PDB entry 2SKE | X-ray diffraction, 2.46 A resolution | chain A

[Chain A]
Name: Pyridoxal phosphorylase B
Source organism: Oryctolagus cuniculus
Notes: EC 2.4.1.1
UniProt: P00489 (PHS2_RABIT); residues 1-842 here correspond to UniProt positions 2-843 (UniProt number = residue number + 1)
Sequence (842 residues; row label = number of the first residue in the row):
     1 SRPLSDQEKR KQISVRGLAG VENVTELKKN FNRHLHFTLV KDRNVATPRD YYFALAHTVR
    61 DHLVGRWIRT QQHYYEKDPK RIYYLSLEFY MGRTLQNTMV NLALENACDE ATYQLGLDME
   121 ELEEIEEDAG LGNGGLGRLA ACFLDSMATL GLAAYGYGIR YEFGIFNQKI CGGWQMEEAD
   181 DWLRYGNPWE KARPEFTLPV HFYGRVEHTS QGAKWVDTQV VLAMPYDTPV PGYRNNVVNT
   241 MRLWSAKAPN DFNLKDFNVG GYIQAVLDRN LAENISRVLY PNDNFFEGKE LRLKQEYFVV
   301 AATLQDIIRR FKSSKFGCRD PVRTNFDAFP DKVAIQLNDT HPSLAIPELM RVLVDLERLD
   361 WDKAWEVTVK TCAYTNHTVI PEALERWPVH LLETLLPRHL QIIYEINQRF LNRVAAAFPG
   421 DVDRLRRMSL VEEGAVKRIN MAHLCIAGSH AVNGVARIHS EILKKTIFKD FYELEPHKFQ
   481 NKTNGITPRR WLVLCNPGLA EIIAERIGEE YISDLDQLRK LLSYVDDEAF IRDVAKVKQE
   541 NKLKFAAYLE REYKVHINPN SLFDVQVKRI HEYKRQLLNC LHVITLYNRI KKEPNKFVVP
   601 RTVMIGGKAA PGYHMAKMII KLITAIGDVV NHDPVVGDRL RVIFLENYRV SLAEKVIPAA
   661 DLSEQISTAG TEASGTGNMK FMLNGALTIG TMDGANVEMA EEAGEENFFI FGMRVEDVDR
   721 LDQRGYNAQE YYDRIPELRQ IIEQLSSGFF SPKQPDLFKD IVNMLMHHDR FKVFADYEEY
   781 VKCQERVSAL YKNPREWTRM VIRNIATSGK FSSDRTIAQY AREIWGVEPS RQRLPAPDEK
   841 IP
Unresolved in the structure: 1-12
Swiss-Prot annotation at these positions:
  - binding site (AMP): D42, Y75, R309 to C318
  - site: C108 (Involved in the association of subunits), C142 (Involved in the association of subunits), Y155 (Can be labeled by an AMP analog)
  - modified residue: S1 (N-acetylserine), S14 (Phosphoserine), Y203 (Phosphotyrosine), Y226 (Phosphotyrosine), S429 (Phosphoserine), Y472 (Phosphotyrosine), S513 (Phosphoserine), K680 (N6-(pyridoxal phosphate)lysine), S746 (Phosphoserine), S747 (Phosphoserine)
Covalently attached groups: pyridoxal phosphate (PLP) linked to K680
Small-molecule neighbours:
  - alpha-D-glucopyranose (GLC): G135, L136, L139, D283, N284, H377, V455, N484, Y573, K574, E672, A673, S674, G675, T676
  - inosinic acid (IMP): D42, V45, Q71, Q72, Y75, Y155, R242, R309, R310
  - pyridoxal phosphate (PLP): Y90, G134, G135, R138, W491, Y648, R649, V650, A653, T676, G677
  - phosphite ion (PO3): G135, K568, K574, Q665, E672, G675, T676, G677, N678

[Summary]
Chain A binds alpha-D-glucopyranose, phosphite ion and inosinic acid. Covalently linked pyridoxal phosphate:
at K680. UniProt lists 12 AMP-binding residues.
Chain A is Pyridoxal phosphorylase B (Oryctolagus cuniculus); the structure, Pyridoxal phosphorylase B in
complex with phosphite, glucose and inosine-5'-monophosphate, was determined by X-ray diffraction together
with 2SKC and 2SKD from the same study.
